Entry 7CXJ (X-ray diffraction, 2.65 A resolution); this record covers chains A and B.

[Chain A]
Name: Peroxisome proliferator-activated receptor gamma
Source organism: Homo sapiens
UniProtKB: P37231 (PPARG_HUMAN); residues 195-477 here correspond to UniProt positions 223-505 (UniProt number = residue number + 28)
Chain sequence (283 residues; numbered 195 to 477; the number before each row is that of its first residue):
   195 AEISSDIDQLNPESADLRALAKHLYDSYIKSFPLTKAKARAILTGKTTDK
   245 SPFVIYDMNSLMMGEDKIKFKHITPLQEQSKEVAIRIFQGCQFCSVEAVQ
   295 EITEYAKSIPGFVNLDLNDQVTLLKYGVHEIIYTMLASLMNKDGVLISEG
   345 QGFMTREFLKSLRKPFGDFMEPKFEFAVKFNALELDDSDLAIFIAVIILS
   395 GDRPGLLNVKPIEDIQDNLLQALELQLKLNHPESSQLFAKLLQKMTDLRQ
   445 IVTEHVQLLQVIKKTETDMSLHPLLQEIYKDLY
Disordered / not traced: 195-206, 264-274, 477
Differences from the reference sequence: engineered mutation Cys288 (Arg316 in P37231)
UniProt features mapped onto this chain:
  - motif: Pro467 to Asp475 (9aaTAD)
  - binding site (rosiglitazone): Gln286, Phe287, Ser289, His323, His449, Tyr473
  - cross-link: Lys224 (Glycyl lysine isopeptide (Lys-Gly) (interchain with G-Cter in ubiquitin))

[Chain B]
Name: 16-mer peptide from Nuclear receptor coactivator 1
Notes: EC 2.3.1.48
UniProtKB: Q15788 (NCOA1_HUMAN); residues 685-700 here = UniProt positions 685-700
Chain sequence (16 residues; numbered 685 to 700; the number before each row is that of its first residue):
   685 ERHKILHRLLQEGSPS
Disordered / not traced: 685, 697-700
UniProt features mapped onto this chain:
  - motif: Leu690 to Leu694 (LXXLL motif 4)
  - modified residue: Ser698 (Phosphoserine)
  - mutagenesis: Leu693 to Leu694 (Slightly affects interactions with steroid receptors. Abolishes interactions with steroid receptors; when associated with A-636; A-637; A-752 and A-753)

[Chain A / chain B interface]
Contacting residue pairs (24):
  Gln294(A) - Leu693(B)
  Thr297(A) - Leu693(B)
  Thr297(A) - Leu694(B)
  Glu298(A) - Glu696(B)
  Lys301(A) - Leu693(B)  hydrogen bond (side chain-backbone)
  Lys301(A) - Leu694(B)  hydrogen bond (side chain-backbone)
  Lys301(A) - Glu696(B)  salt bridge
  Phe306(A) - Leu694(B)  hydrophobic
  Leu311(A) - His691(B)
  Leu311(A) - Gln695(B)
  Asn312(A) - His691(B)
  Gln314(A) - Leu694(B)
  Val315(A) - His687(B)
  Val315(A) - Leu694(B)  hydrophobic
  Leu318(A) - Leu694(B)  hydrophobic
  Lys319(A) - His687(B)  hydrogen bond
  Pro467(A) - Ile689(B)  hydrophobic
  Leu468(A) - Ile689(B)
  Leu468(A) - Leu690(B)  hydrophobic
  Leu468(A) - Leu693(B)  hydrophobic
  Glu471(A) - His687(B)
  Glu471(A) - Lys688(B)  hydrogen bond (side chain-backbone)
  Glu471(A) - Ile689(B)  hydrogen bond (side chain-backbone)
  Glu471(A) - Leu690(B)  hydrogen bond (side chain-backbone)
Also at the interface, not in a pair above, chain A (17 interface residues in all): Val293, Ile472, Lys474
Also at the interface, not in a pair above, chain B (10 interface residues in all): Arg686

[In short]
Chain A and chain B form an interface of 17 and 10 residues respectively, with 6 hydrogen bonds and 1 salt
bridge. Among the polar pairs are Lys301(A)-Glu696(B), Lys301(A)-Leu693(B) and Lys301(A)-Leu694(B). UniProt
lists 6 rosiglitazone-binding residues on chain A; 2 mutagenesis sites on chain B.
Here chain A is Peroxisome proliferator-activated receptor gamma (Homo sapiens) and chain B is a 16-mer
peptide from Nuclear receptor coactivator 1. Entry 7CXJ (The ligand-free structure of human PPARgamma LBD
R288C mutant in the presence of the SRC-1 coactivator ...) was determined by X-ray diffraction.
